2B5I - chains A and B of the 4 polymer chains in the assembly; structure by X-ray diffraction, 2.30 A resolution.

== Chain A ==
Name: Interleukin-2
From: Homo sapiens
UniProtKB: P60568 (IL2_HUMAN); residues 1-133 here correspond to UniProt positions 21-153 (UniProt number = residue number + 20)
Sequence (133 residues; each row starts with the number of its first residue):
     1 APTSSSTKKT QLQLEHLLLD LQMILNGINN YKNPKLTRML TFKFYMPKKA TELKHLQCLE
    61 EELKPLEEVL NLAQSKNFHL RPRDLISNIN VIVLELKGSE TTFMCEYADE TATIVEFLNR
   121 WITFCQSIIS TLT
Disordered / not traced: 1-5, 76-79, 99-102
Disulfide bonds: Cys58-Cys105
UniProt features mapped onto this chain:
  - glycosylation: Thr3 (O-linked (GalNAc...) threonine)

== Chain B ==
Name: Interleukin-2 receptor beta chain
From: Homo sapiens
UniProtKB: P14784 (IL2RB_HUMAN); residues 1-214 here correspond to UniProt positions 27-240 (UniProt number = residue number + 26)
Sequence (214 residues; numbered 1 to 214; the number before each row is that of its first residue):
     1 AVQGTSQFTC FYNSRAQISC VWSQDGALQD TSCQVHAWPD RRRWQQTCEL LPVSQASWAC
    61 NLILGAPDSQ KLTTVDIVTL RVLCREGVRW RVMAIQDFKP FENLRLMAPI SLQVVHVETH
   121 RCNISWEISQ ASHYFERHLE FEARTLSPGH TWEEAPLLTL KQKQEWICLE TLTPDTQYEF
   181 QVRVKPLQGE FTTWSPWSQP LAFRTKPAAL GKDT
Disordered / not traced: 1-5, 25-30, 208-214
Disulfide bonds: Cys10-Cys20, Cys33-Cys84, Cys48-Cys60
Glycans and other covalent adducts: N-acetylglucosamine (NAG) linked to Asn123
Construct notes: engineered mutation Gln3 (Asn29 in P14784), Gln17 (Asn43 in P14784), Gln45 (Asn71 in P14784)
UniProt features mapped onto this chain:
  - motif: Trp194 to Ser198 (WSXWS motif)
  - glycosylation: Asn123 (N-linked (GlcNAc...) asparagine)

== Interface between chain A and chain B ==
Pairs across the interface - 32 pairs, chain A then chain B:
  Leu12(A) - Gln188(B)
  Gln13(A) - Thr74(B)
  Gln13(A) - Val75(B)
  Glu15(A) - His138(B)  salt bridge
  His16(A) - Thr74(B)
  His16(A) - Tyr134(B)
  His16(A) - Gln188(B)
  Leu19(A) - His133(B)
  Leu19(A) - Tyr134(B)
  Asp20(A) - His133(B)  salt bridge
  Asp20(A) - Tyr134(B)  hydrogen bond
  Met23(A) - His133(B)
  Arg81(A) - Arg15(B)
  Arg81(A) - Gln70(B)
  Arg81(A) - His133(B)
  Asp84(A) - Ser69(B)
  Asp84(A) - Gln70(B)
  Asp84(A) - Lys71(B)  salt bridge
  Ser87(A) - Arg42(B)  hydrogen bond
  Asn88(A) - Arg42(B)  hydrogen bond
  Asn88(A) - Gln70(B)  hydrogen bond (side chain-backbone)
  Asn88(A) - Thr73(B)
  Asn88(A) - Tyr134(B)
  Val91(A) - Arg41(B)
  Val91(A) - Arg42(B)
  Val91(A) - Thr73(B)
  Val91(A) - Val75(B)
  Ile92(A) - Thr73(B)
  Ile92(A) - Val75(B)
  Ile92(A) - Tyr134(B)
  Glu95(A) - Arg41(B)  salt bridge
  Glu95(A) - Val75(B)
Other interface residues (no listed pair), chain B (16 interface residues in all): Asp76, Phe101, Glu136

== Summary ==
14 residues of chain A face 16 of chain B across their interface, with 4 hydrogen bonds and 4 salt bridges.
Among the polar pairs are Glu15(A)-His138(B), Asp20(A)-His133(B) and Asp84(A)-Lys71(B). N-acetylglucosamine is
covalently linked to Asn123(B).
Here chain A is Interleukin-2 and chain B is Interleukin-2 receptor beta chain, both from Homo sapiens. Entry
2B5I (cytokine receptor complex) was determined by X-ray diffraction.
